PDB entry 4QZ1 | X-ray diffraction, 3.00 A resolution | chains I and Y of the 28 polymer chains in the assembly

# Chain I
Name: Proteasome subunit beta type-3
From: Saccharomyces cerevisiae
Notes: EC 3.4.25.1
UniProtKB: P25451 (PSB3_YEAST); residues 0-204 here correspond to UniProt positions 1-205 (UniProt number = residue number + 1)
Chain sequence (205 residues; row label = number of the first residue in the row; numbering starts at 0):
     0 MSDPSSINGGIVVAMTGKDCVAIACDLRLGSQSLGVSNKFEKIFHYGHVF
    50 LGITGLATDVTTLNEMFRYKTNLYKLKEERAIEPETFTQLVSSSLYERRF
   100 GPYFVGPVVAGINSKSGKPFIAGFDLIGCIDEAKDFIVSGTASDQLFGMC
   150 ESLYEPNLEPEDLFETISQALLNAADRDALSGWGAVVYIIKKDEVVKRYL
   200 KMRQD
Disordered / not traced: 0
Ion coordination: Mg2+: Asp-204 (shared with Ala-165(Y), Asp-168(Y), Ser-171(Y) of chain Y)
Small-molecule neighbours: 04C (1,2,4-trideoxy-4-methyl-2-{[N-(morpholin-4-ylacetyl)-L-alanyl-O-methyl-L-tyrosyl]amino}-1-phenyl-D-xylitol): Asp-124, Leu-125, Ile-126, Cys-128
Curated features (UniProtKB/Swiss-Prot):
  - modified residue: Ser-30 (Phosphoserine)
  - cross-link: Lys-69 (Glycyl lysine isopeptide (Lys-Gly) (interchain with G-Cter in ubiquitin))

# Chain Y
Name: Proteasome subunit beta type-5
From: Saccharomyces cerevisiae
Notes: EC 3.4.25.1
UniProtKB: P30656 (PSB5_YEAST); residues 1-212 here correspond to UniProt positions 76-287 (UniProt number = residue number + 75)
Chain sequence (212 residues; row label = number of the first residue in the row):
     1 TTTLAFRFQGGIIVAVDSRATAGNWVASQTVKKVIEINPFLLGTTAGGAA
    51 DCQFWETWLGSQCRLHELREKERISVAAASKILSNLVYQYKGAGLSMGTM
   101 ICGYTRKEGPTIYYVDSDGTRLKGDIFCVGSGQTFAYGVLDSNYKWDLSV
   151 EDALYLGKRSILAAAHRDAYSGGSVNLYHVTEDGWIYHGNHDVGELFWKV
   201 KEEEGSFNNVIG
Sequence notes: engineered mutation Thr-45 (Met120 in P30656)
Glycans and other covalent adducts: compound 04C linked to Thr-1
Ion coordination: Mg2+: Ala-165, Asp-168, Ser-171 (shared with Asp-204(I) of chain I)
Small-molecule neighbours: 04C (1,2,4-trideoxy-4-methyl-2-{[N-(morpholin-4-ylacetyl)-L-alanyl-O-methyl-L-tyrosyl]amino}-1-phenyl-D-xylitol): Arg-19, Ala-20, Thr-21, Val-31, Lys-33, Thr-45, Ala-46, Gly-47, Gly-48, Ala-49, Gln-53, Ser-96, Ser-131, Tyr-170

# Chain I / chain Y interface
Pairs across the interface (45):
  Leu-26(I) / Ile-211(Y)  hydrophobic
  Arg-27(I) / Ala-169(Y)
  Ser-32(I) / Arg-167(Y)
  Ser-32(I) / Asp-168(Y)
  Ser-32(I) / Ala-169(Y)  hydrogen bond (backbone-backbone)
  Ser-32(I) / Tyr-170(Y)
  Leu-33(I) / Phe-135(Y)  hydrophobic
  Gly-34(I) / Arg-167(Y)  hydrogen bond (backbone-side chain)
  Val-35(I) / Arg-167(Y)  hydrogen bond (backbone-side chain)
  Asn-37(I) / His-166(Y)
  Asn-37(I) / Asn-209(Y)  hydrogen bond (side chain-backbone)
  Asn-37(I) / Val-210(Y)
  Lys-38(I) / Asn-209(Y)  hydrogen bond (side chain-backbone)
  Gln-144(I) / Trp-25(Y)
  Asp-175(I) / Val-26(Y)
  Arg-176(I) / Trp-25(Y)
  Arg-176(I) / Val-26(Y)  hydrogen bond (side chain-backbone)
  Arg-176(I) / Ala-27(Y)  hydrogen bond (side chain-backbone)
  Arg-176(I) / Ser-28(Y)
  Asp-177(I) / Asn-24(Y)
  Asp-177(I) / Val-26(Y)
  Ala-178(I) / Asn-24(Y)  hydrogen bond (backbone-backbone)
  Ala-178(I) / Val-26(Y)
  Ala-178(I) / Ala-169(Y)
  Ala-178(I) / Tyr-170(Y)  hydrophobic
  Leu-179(I) / Asn-24(Y)
  Trp-182(I) / His-166(Y)  hydrogen bond (side chain-backbone)
  Trp-182(I) / Arg-167(Y)
  Tyr-198(I) / Ile-211(Y)  hydrophobic
  Lys-200(I) / Trp-198(Y)
  Met-201(I) / Trp-198(Y)
  Arg-202(I) / Gln-29(Y)
  Arg-202(I) / Gly-173(Y)  hydrogen bond (side chain-backbone)
  Arg-202(I) / Asp-192(Y)  salt bridge
  Arg-202(I) / Val-193(Y)
  Arg-202(I) / Gly-194(Y)
  Gln-203(I) / His-166(Y)  hydrogen bond (backbone-side chain)
  Gln-203(I) / Phe-197(Y)
  Gln-203(I) / Trp-198(Y)
  Gln-203(I) / Val-210(Y)
  Asp-204(I) / Arg-19(Y)  salt bridge
  Asp-204(I) / Ala-165(Y)
  Asp-204(I) / Ser-171(Y)
  Asp-204(I) / Gly-172(Y)
  Asp-204(I) / Gly-173(Y)  hydrogen bond (side chain-backbone)
Also at the interface, not in a pair above, chain I (23 interface residues in all): Ser-5, Gln-31
Also at the interface, not in a pair above, chain Y (26 interface residues in all): Asn-208

# Overview
23 residues of chain I face 26 of chain Y across their interface; the contacts include 12 hydrogen bonds and 2
salt bridges. Polar pairs include Arg-202(I)/Asp-192(Y), Asp-204(I)/Arg-19(Y) and Gly-34(I)/Arg-167(Y). Bound
to chain I: compound 04C. Compound 04C is covalently linked to Thr-1(Y).
Here chain I is Proteasome subunit beta type-3 and chain Y is Proteasome subunit beta type-5, both from
Saccharomyces cerevisiae. Entry 4QZ1 (yCP beta5-M45T mutant in complex with the epoxyketone inhibitor ONX
0914) was determined by X-ray diffraction (same publication as 4QUX, 4QUY, 4QV0, 4QV1, 4QV3, 4QV4 and 42
further entries).
